PDB entry 6SXI | X-ray diffraction, 1.85 A resolution | chains A and B of the 4 polymer chains in the assembly

# Chain A
Name: Single chain Fv - heavy chain
From: Mus musculus
Amino-acid sequence (119 residues; row label = number of the first residue in the row; note: 2 numbers in that range are skipped by the numbering (no residue carries them; nothing is unmodelled there); a row labelled like 82A-82C holds insertion residues (82A, then the next letters in order)):
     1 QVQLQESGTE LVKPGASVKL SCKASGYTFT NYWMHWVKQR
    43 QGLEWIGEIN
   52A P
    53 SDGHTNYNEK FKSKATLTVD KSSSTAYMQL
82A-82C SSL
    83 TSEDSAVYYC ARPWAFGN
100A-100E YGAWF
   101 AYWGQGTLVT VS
Disulfide bonds: Cys22-Cys92
Reported in the primary citation:
  - mutagenesis - F98W, N100G: decreased binding to Fab heavy chain

# Chain B
Name: Single chain Fv - light chain
From: Mus musculus
Amino-acid sequence (108 residues; each row starts with the number of its first residue; numbers below 1 keep their minus sign (Gly-2 is residue -2)):
    -2 GASDIVMTQS PKFMSTSVGD RVSITCKASQ NVRTAVAWYQ QKPGQSPKAL IYLASSRHTG
    58 VPDRFTGSGS GTDFTLTISN VQSEDLADYF CLQHWNYPYT FGGGTKLE

# Interface between chain A and chain B
Residue-residue contacts (32; chain A residue first):
  His35(A) - Tyr96(B)
  Gln39(A) - Gln38(B)  hydrogen bond
  Gln39(A) - Phe87(B)
  Leu45(A) - Phe87(B)  hydrophobic
  Leu45(A) - Phe98(B)
  Trp47(A) - Tyr94(B)  hydrophobic
  Trp47(A) - Pro95(B)  hydrophobic
  Trp47(A) - Tyr96(B)
  Glu50(A) - Tyr94(B)  hydrogen bond
  Glu50(A) - Tyr96(B)
  Asn60(A) - Pro95(B)
  Tyr91(A) - Gln38(B)  hydrogen bond
  Tyr91(A) - Gln42(B)  hydrogen bond (side chain-backbone)
  Tyr91(A) - Ser43(B)
  Trp96(A) - Tyr49(B)  hydrophobic
  Asn100(A) - His91(B)  hydrogen bond (backbone-side chain)
  Tyr100A(A) - Leu50(B)
  Tyr100A(A) - His91(B)
  Ala100C(A) - Tyr96(B)
  Trp100D(A) - Tyr36(B)
  Trp100D(A) - Ala46(B)  hydrophobic
  Trp100D(A) - Tyr49(B)
  Trp100D(A) - His55(B)
  Trp100D(A) - His91(B)
  Phe100E(A) - Tyr36(B)  hydrogen bond (backbone-side chain)
  Phe100E(A) - Leu89(B)  hydrophobic
  Phe100E(A) - Tyr96(B)  hydrophobic
  Phe100E(A) - Phe98(B)  hydrophobic
  Trp103(A) - Tyr36(B)
  Trp103(A) - Ser43(B)
  Trp103(A) - Pro44(B)
  Gly104(A) - Ser43(B)
Other interface residues (no listed pair), chain A (22 interface residues in all): Val37, Gln43, Gly44, Glu46, Asn58, Lys62, Ala101
Other interface residues (no listed pair), chain B (19 interface residues in all): Asp1, Ala34, Gly100

# Overview
22 residues of chain A and 19 residues of chain B are in contact, with 6 hydrogen bonds. Among the polar pairs
are Gln39(A)-Gln38(B), Glu50(A)-Tyr94(B) and Tyr91(A)-Gln38(B). The paper reports that F98W and N100G of chain
A reduce binding to Fab heavy chain.
Chain A is Single chain Fv - heavy chain and chain B is Single chain Fv - light chain, both from Mus musculus;
the structure, Antibody-anti-idiotype complex: AP33 Fab (hepatitis C virus E2 antibody) - B2.1A scFv
(anti-idiotype), was determined by X-ray diffraction.
